3K16 - chains A and B; structure by X-ray diffraction, 3.00 A resolution.

== Chain A ==
Molecule: Breast cancer type 1 susceptibility protein
From: Homo sapiens
Notes: EC 6.3.2.-; fragment: BRCT Domain
UniProt: P38398 (BRCA1_HUMAN); residue numbers follow UniProt; this construct covers 1646-1859
Sequence (215 residues; row label = number of the first residue in the row):
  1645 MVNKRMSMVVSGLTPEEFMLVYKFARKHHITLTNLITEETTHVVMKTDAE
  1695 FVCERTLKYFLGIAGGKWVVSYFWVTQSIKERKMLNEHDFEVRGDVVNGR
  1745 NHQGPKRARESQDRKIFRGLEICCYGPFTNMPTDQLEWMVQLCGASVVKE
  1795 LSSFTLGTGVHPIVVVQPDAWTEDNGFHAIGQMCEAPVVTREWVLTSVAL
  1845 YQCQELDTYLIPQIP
Not modelled in the structure: 1645-1648
Differences from the reference sequence: expression tag (1645); engineered mutation T1840 (Asp in P38398)
Ion coordination: Ni2+ near H1805 (its only coordinating residue here)
Curated features (UniProtKB/Swiss-Prot):
  - natural variant: S1651 (S1651F: In BC; uncertain significance; S1651P: In BC; uncertain significance), S1655 (S1655F: In BC; uncertain significance), T1685 (T1685A: In BC; T1685I: In BROVCA1), H1686 (H1686Q: In BC; uncertain significance; H1686R: In BC; uncertain significance), V1688 (deletion: In BC; uncertain significance), M1689 (M1689R: In BC; uncertain significance), K1690 (K1690Q: In some patients with sporadic breast cancer; uncertain significance), T1691 (T1691I: In BC; uncertain significance), D1692 (D1692N: In ovarian cancer; uncertain significance), C1697 (C1697R: In OC), R1699 (R1699Q: In BC; R1699W: In BC, OC and FANCS), G1706 (G1706A: In BC; G1706E: In BC), 26 further natural variant entries in UniProt
  - mutagenesis: S1655 (S1655A: Abolishes interaction with BRIP1), G1656 (G1656D: No effect on affinity for a BRIP1 phosphopeptide), F1662 (F1662S: Does not abolish ABRAXAS1 binding, but abolishes formation of a heterotetramer with ABRAXAS1), M1663 (M1663K: Does not abolish ABRAXAS1 binding, but abolishes formation of a heterotetramer with ABRAXAS1), Y1666 (Y1666A: Does not abolish ABRAXAS1 binding, but impairs formation of a heterotetramer with ABRAXAS1), R1670 (R1670E: Impairs formation of a heterotetramer with ABRAXAS1), K1671 (K1671E: Impairs formation of a heterotetramer with ABRAXAS1), T1700 (T1700A: Strongly reduces affinity for a BRIP1 phosphopeptide), K1702 (K1702M: Abolishes interaction with BRIP1), G1738 (G1738E: Abolishes interaction with BRIP1), S1755 (S1755A: No effect on in vitro phosphorylation by ATR), R1835 (R1835P: Mildly reduces affinity for a BRIP1 phosphopeptide), 1 further mutagenesis entry in UniProt
Reported in the primary citation:
  - contacts within the chain: R1699-E1836 (salt bridge)
  - Ni2+ coordination: H1673, H1805
  - disease-associated variants - R1699Q, R1699W: decreased binding to pSer-x-x-Phe peptide (citing earlier work)

== Chain B ==
Molecule: phospho peptide
Sequence (4 residues; each row starts with the number of its first residue):
     1 SPTF
Modified positions: S1 (phosphoserine; SEP)

== Interface between chain A and chain B ==
Contacting residue pairs (16):
  V1654(A) - S1(B)
  S1655(A) - S1(B)
  G1656(A) - S1(B)
  E1698(A) - T3(B)
  R1699(A) - T3(B)
  R1699(A) - F4(B)  hydrogen bond (side chain-backbone)
  T1700(A) - S1(B)
  T1700(A) - P2(B)
  T1700(A) - T3(B)
  K1702(A) - S1(B)
  F1704(A) - F4(B)  hydrophobic
  V1741(A) - F4(B)
  N1774(A) - P2(B)
  N1774(A) - F4(B)
  M1775(A) - F4(B)  hydrophobic
  R1835(A) - F4(B)
Also at the interface, not in a pair above, chain A (16 interface residues in all): L1701, T1773, E1836, L1839

== Summary ==
Chain A and chain B form an interface of 16 and 4 residues respectively; the contacts include 1 hydrogen bond.
The hydrogen-bonded pair is R1699(A)-F4(B). Curated annotation (UniProt) lists 13 mutagenesis sites on chain
A. The paper reports that R1699Q and R1699W of chain A reduce binding to pSer-x-x-Phe peptide; Ni2+
coordination by H1673(A) and H1805(A).
Here chain A is Breast cancer type 1 susceptibility protein (Homo sapiens) and chain B is phospho peptide.
Entry 3K16 (Crystal Structure of BRCA1 BRCT D1840T in complex with a minimal recognition tetrapeptide with a
free ...) was determined by X-ray diffraction, deposited together with 3K05, 3K0H, 3K0K and 3K15.
